PDB entry 6SHB | electron microscopy, 3.07 A resolution | chains J and V of the 39 polymer chains in the assembly

== Chain J ==
Protein: Cmr1, CRISPR-associated RAMP protein, Cmr1 family
Organism: Sulfolobus islandicus REY15A
Reference sequence: F0NDX4 (F0NDX4_SULIR); residues 6-476 here correspond to UniProt positions 1-471 (UniProt number = residue number - 5)
Chain sequence (476 residues; numbered 1 to 476; the number before each row is that of its first residue):
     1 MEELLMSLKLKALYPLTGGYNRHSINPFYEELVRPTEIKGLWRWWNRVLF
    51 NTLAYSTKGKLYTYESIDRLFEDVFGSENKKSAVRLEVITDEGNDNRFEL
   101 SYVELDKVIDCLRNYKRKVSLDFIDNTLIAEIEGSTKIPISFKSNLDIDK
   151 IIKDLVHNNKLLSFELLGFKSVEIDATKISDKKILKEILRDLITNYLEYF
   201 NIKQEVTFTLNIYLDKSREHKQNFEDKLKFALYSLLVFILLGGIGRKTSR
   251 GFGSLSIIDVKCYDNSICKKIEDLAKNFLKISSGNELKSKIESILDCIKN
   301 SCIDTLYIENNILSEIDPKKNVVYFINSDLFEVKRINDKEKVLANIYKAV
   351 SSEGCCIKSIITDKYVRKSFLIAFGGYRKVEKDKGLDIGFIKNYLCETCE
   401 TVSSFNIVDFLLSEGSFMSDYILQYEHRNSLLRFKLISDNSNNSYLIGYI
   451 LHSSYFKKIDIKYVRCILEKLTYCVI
Unresolved in the structure: 1
Cystine bridges: Cys262-Cys268, Cys356-Cys474, Cys396-Cys399

== Chain V ==
Molecule: crRNA
Organism: Sulfolobus islandicus REY15A
Sequence (51 nucleotides; each row starts with the number of its first residue):
     1 AUUGAAAGUUCAAAGCUUAGAUACCCUGGAGGGAAACCAGACUUAACACC
    51 A
Unresolved in the structure: 50-51
Sequence notes: conflict A1 (C2068518 in 323473489), U3 (G2068520 in 323473489)

== Chain J / chain V interface ==
Pairs across the interface (60):
  Leu16(J) with G40(V), phosphate contact
  Thr17(J) with G40(V), phosphate contact
  Gly18(J) with A39(V), sugar contact; G40(V), hydrogen bond to the phosphate
  Gly19(J) with A39(V), base contact
  Tyr20(J) with A39(V), base contact
  Arg22(J) with A39(V), base contact; G40(V), hydrogen bond to the base; A41(V), base contact
  Arg34(J) with A39(V), salt bridge to the phosphate
  Thr36(J) with C38(V), phosphate contact; A39(V), hydrogen bond to the phosphate
  Glu37(J) with C38(V), phosphate contact; A39(V), phosphate contact; G40(V), phosphate contact
  Lys39(J) with C37(V), salt bridge to the phosphate
  Gly40(J) with C38(V), sugar contact
  Leu41(J) with C38(V), base contact
  Arg43(J) with A36(V), hydrogen bond to the phosphate; C37(V), salt bridge to the phosphate
  Gly76(J) with A36(V), sugar contact
  Ser77(J) with A35(V), hydrogen bond to the sugar; A36(V), sugar contact
  Glu78(J) with A35(V), base contact; A36(V), sugar contact
  Lys80(J) with A35(V), hydrogen bond to the sugar
  Lys81(J) with A35(V), phosphate contact; A36(V), phosphate contact
  Ser82(J) with A36(V), hydrogen bond to the phosphate
  Lys160(J) with U43(V), base contact
  Phe164(J) with U43(V), stacking on the base
  Gly245(J) with G40(V), sugar contact
  Arg246(J) with G40(V), phosphate contact; A41(V), phosphate contact
  Lys247(J) with A41(V), hydrogen bond to the phosphate; C42(V), base contact
  Thr248(J) with A41(V), phosphate contact
  Ser249(J) with C42(V), hydrogen bond to the phosphate
  Arg250(J) with U43(V), salt bridge to the phosphate
  Tyr347(J) with U43(V), base contact
  Val350(J) with U43(V), phosphate contact
  Ser351(J) with U44(V), hydrogen bond to the phosphate
  Ser352(J) with U44(V), hydrogen bond to the phosphate; A45(V), phosphate contact
  Lys368(J) with U44(V), phosphate contact; A45(V), salt bridge to the phosphate
  Leu371(J) with U44(V), phosphate contact
  Gly375(J) with C42(V), phosphate contact; U43(V), phosphate contact
  Gly376(J) with C42(V), sugar contact
  Tyr377(J) with C42(V), hydrogen bond to the sugar
  Arg378(J) with C42(V), hydrogen bond to the phosphate; U43(V), salt bridge to the phosphate; U44(V), salt bridge to the phosphate
  Glu426(J) with A41(V), sugar contact
  His427(J) with G40(V), hydrogen bond to the sugar; A41(V), hydrogen bond to the sugar
  Arg428(J) with A41(V), hydrogen bond to the sugar
  Asn429(J) with A41(V), sugar contact
  Ser430(J) with C42(V), hydrogen bond to the phosphate
Interface residues without a listed pair, chain J (49 interface residues in all): Trp44, Phe75, Asn79, Leu161, Glu165, Lys379, Glu381

== Summary ==
The interface between chain J and chain V involves 49 residues on one side and 11 on the other, with 17
hydrogen bonds, 7 salt bridges and 1 aromatic stacking contact. Polar contacts include Arg22(J)-G40(V),
Ser77(J)-A35(V) and Lys80(J)-A35(V).
Chain J is Cmr1, CRISPR-associated RAMP protein, Cmr1 family and chain V is crRNA, both from Sulfolobus
islandicus REY15A; the structure, Cryo-EM structure of the Type III-B Cmr-beta bound to cognate target RNA and
AMPPnP, state 1 ..., was determined by electron microscopy together with 6S6B, 6S8B, 6S8E, 6S91, 6SH8 and 6SIC
from the same study.
